6MDR - chains g and p of the 16 polymer chains in the assembly; structure by electron microscopy, 3.47 A resolution.

== Chain g ==
Molecule: Ceru+32
From: Aequorea victoria
Reference sequence: P42212 (GFP_AEQVI); residues 4-233 here correspond to UniProt positions 3-232 (UniProt number = residue number - 1)
Sequence (247 residues; numbered 1 to 247; the number before each row is that of its first residue):
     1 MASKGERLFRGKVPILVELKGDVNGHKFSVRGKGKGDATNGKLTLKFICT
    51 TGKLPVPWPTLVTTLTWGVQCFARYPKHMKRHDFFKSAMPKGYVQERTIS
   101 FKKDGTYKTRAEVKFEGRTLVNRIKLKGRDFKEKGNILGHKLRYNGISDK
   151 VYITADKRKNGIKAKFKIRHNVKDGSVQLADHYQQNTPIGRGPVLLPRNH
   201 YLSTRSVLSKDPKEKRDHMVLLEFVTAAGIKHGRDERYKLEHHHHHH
Unresolved in the structure: 1-2, 234-247
Sequence notes: expression tag (1-3, 234-247); engineered mutation Arg-7 (Glu6 in P42212), Arg-10 (Thr9 in P42212), Lys-12 (Val11 in P42212), Lys-20 (Asp19 in P42212), Arg-31 (Ser30 in P42212), Lys-33 (Glu32 in P42212), Lys-35 (Glu34 in P42212), Asn-40 (Tyr39 in P42212), Leu-65 (Phe64 in P42212), Thr-66 (Ser65 in P42212), Trp-67 (Tyr66 in P42212), Ala-73 (Ser72 in P42212), Lys-77 (Asp76 in P42212), Arg-81 (Gln80 in P42212), Lys-91 (Glu90 in P42212), Ser-100 (Phe99 in P42212), Lys-103 (Asp102 in P42212), Thr-106 (Asn105 in P42212), Arg-118 (Asp117 in P42212), Lys-125 (Glu124 in P42212), Arg-129 (Ile128 in P42212), Lys-134 (Asp133 in P42212), Arg-143 (Glu142 in P42212), Gly-146 (Tyr145 in P42212), Ile-147 (Asn146 in P42212), Asp-149 (His148 in P42212), Lys-150 (Asn149 in P42212), Thr-154 (Met153 in P42212), Arg-158 (Gln157 in P42212), Ala-164 (Val163 in P42212), Lys-165 (Asn164 in P42212), Val-172 (Ile171 in P42212), Lys-173 (Glu172 in P42212), Arg-191 (Asp190 in P42212), Arg-198 (Asp197 in P42212), Arg-205 (Gln204 in P42212), Val-207 (Ala206 in P42212), Lys-213 (Asn212 in P42212), Lys-231 (Thr230 in P42212)

== Chain p ==
Molecule: Gfp-17
From: Aequorea victoria
Reference sequence: P42212 (GFP_AEQVI); residues 4-234 here correspond to UniProt positions 2-232 (UniProt number = residue number - 2)
Sequence (240 residues; numbered 3 to 242; the number before each row is that of its first residue):
     3 MSKGEELFTGVVPILVELDGDVNGHKFSVRGEGEGDADNGKLDLKFICTT
    53 GKLPVPWPTLVTTLTYGVQCFSRYPDHMKEHDFFKSAMPEGYVQERTISF
   103 KDDGTYKTRAEVKFEGDTLVNRIELKGIDFKEDGNILGHKLEYNFNSHEV
   153 YITADDEKNGIKAEFKIRHNVEDGSVQLADHYQQNTPIGDGPDLLPDEHY
   203 LSTQSVLSKDPNEKRDHMVLLEFVTADGITEGHHHHHHHH
Unresolved in the structure: 3, 235-242
Sequence notes: initiating methionine (3); engineered mutation Arg-32 (Ser30 in P42212), Asp-40 (Thr38 in P42212), Asn-41 (Tyr39 in P42212), Asp-45 (Thr43 in P42212), Leu-66 (Phe64 in P42212), Thr-67 (Ser65 in P42212), Glu-82 (Gln80 in P42212), Ser-101 (Phe99 in P42212), Thr-107 (Asn105 in P42212), Phe-147 (Tyr145 in P42212), Glu-151 (Asn149 in P42212), Thr-155 (Met153 in P42212), Asp-158 (Lys156 in P42212), Glu-159 (Gln157 in P42212), Ala-165 (Val163 in P42212), Glu-166 (Asn164 in P42212), Val-173 (Ile171 in P42212), Asp-195 (Val193 in P42212), Glu-200 (Asn198 in P42212), Val-208 (Ala206 in P42212), Asp-229 (Ala227 in P42212), Glu-233 (His231 in P42212); expression tag (235-242)
Curated features (UniProtKB/Swiss-Prot):
  - modified residue: Tyr-68 (Z: -2,3-didehydrotyrosine)

== Interface between chain g and chain p ==
Residue-residue contacts (13; chain g residue first):
  Lys-102(g) with Asn-161(p)
  Lys-108(g) with Glu-159(p), salt bridge
  Lys-165(g) with Leu-196(p); Leu-197(p), hydrogen bond (side chain-backbone); Pro-198(p); Asp-199(p), salt bridge
  Phe-166(g) with Leu-196(p)
  Lys-167(g) with Asp-195(p); Leu-196(p)
  Tyr-183(g) with Asp-158(p); Leu-196(p); Leu-197(p), hydrogen bond (side chain-backbone)
  Asn-199(g) with Gly-234(p)
Other interface residues (no listed pair), chain g (12 interface residues in all): Thr-98, Ser-100, Lys-163, Asp-181, His-182
Other interface residues (no listed pair), chain p (11 interface residues in all): Asp-192, Pro-194

== Summary ==
Chain g and chain p form an interface of 12 and 11 residues respectively, with 2 hydrogen bonds and 2 salt
bridges. Polar pairs include Lys-108(g)/Glu-159(p), Lys-165(g)/Asp-199(p) and Lys-165(g)/Leu-197(p).
Chain g is Ceru+32 and chain p is Gfp-17, both from Aequorea victoria; the structure, Cryo-EM structure of the
Ceru+32/GFP-17 protomer, was determined by electron microscopy.
